6HW9 - chains O and U of the 28 polymer chains in the assembly; structure by X-ray diffraction, 2.80 A resolution.

[Chain O]
Molecule: Proteasome subunit alpha type-2
Source organism: Saccharomyces cerevisiae (strain ATCC 204508 / S288c)
Notes: EC 3.4.25.1
Reference sequence: P23639 (PSA2_YEAST); residues 1-250 here = UniProt positions 1-250
Chain sequence (250 residues; numbered 1 to 250; the number before each row is that of its first residue):
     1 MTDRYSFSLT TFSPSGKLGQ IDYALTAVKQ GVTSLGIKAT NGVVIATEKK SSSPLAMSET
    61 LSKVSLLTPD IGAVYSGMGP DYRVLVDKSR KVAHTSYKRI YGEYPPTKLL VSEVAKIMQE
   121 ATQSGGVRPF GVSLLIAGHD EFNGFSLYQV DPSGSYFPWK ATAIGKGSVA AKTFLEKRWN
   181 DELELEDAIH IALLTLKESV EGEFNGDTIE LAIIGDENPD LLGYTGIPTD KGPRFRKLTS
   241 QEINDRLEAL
Swiss-Prot annotation at these positions:
  - cross-link: Lys108 (Glycyl lysine isopeptide (Lys-Gly) (interchain with G-Cter in ubiquitin))

[Chain U]
Molecule: Proteasome subunit alpha type-1
Source organism: Saccharomyces cerevisiae (strain ATCC 204508 / S288c)
Notes: EC 3.4.25.1
Reference sequence: P21243 (PSA1_YEAST); residues -8 to 243 here correspond to UniProt positions 1-252 (UniProt number = residue number + 9)
Chain sequence (252 residues; each row starts with the number of its first residue; numbers below 1 keep their minus sign (Met-8 is residue -8)):
    -8 MSGAAAASAA GYDRHITIFS PEGRLYQVEY AFKATNQTNI NSLAVRGKDC TVVISQKKVP
    52 DKLLDPTTVS YIFCISRTIG MVVNGPIPDA RNAALRAKAE AAEFRYKYGY DMPCDVLAKR
   112 MANLSQIYTQ RAYMRPLGVI LTFVSVDEEL GPSIYKTDPA GYYVGYKATA TGPKQQEITT
   172 NLENHFKKSK IDHINEESWE KVVEFAITHM IDALGTEFSK NDLEVGVATK DKFFTLSAEN
   232 IEERLVAIAE QD
Unresolved in the structure: -8 to 1, 243

[Chain O / chain U interface]
Contacting residue pairs (65; chain O residue first):
  Asp3(O) - Tyr124(U)
  Tyr5(O) - Ile7(U)
  Tyr5(O) - Ala123(U)  hydrophobic
  Tyr5(O) - Tyr124(U)  hydrophobic
  Leu9(O) - Ile9(U)  hydrophobic
  Leu9(O) - Ala123(U)  hydrophobic
  Gln20(O) - Ile9(U)
  Gln20(O) - Phe10(U)  hydrogen bond (side chain-backbone)
  Tyr23(O) - Phe10(U)  hydrophobic
  Tyr23(O) - Ser11(U)
  Tyr23(O) - Pro12(U)  hydrophobic
  Tyr23(O) - Gly14(U)
  Ala24(O) - Phe10(U)  hydrophobic
  Thr26(O) - Pro12(U)
  Thr26(O) - Glu13(U)
  Ala27(O) - Gly14(U)
  Ser52(O) - Tyr153(U)  hydrogen bond
  Ser53(O) - Thr170(U)
  Pro54(O) - Lys158(U)
  Pro54(O) - Glu174(U)
  Leu55(O) - Tyr157(U)
  Leu55(O) - Lys158(U)  hydrogen bond (backbone-backbone)
  Leu55(O) - Ala159(U)
  Leu55(O) - Thr170(U)
  Leu55(O) - Phe177(U)  hydrophobic
  Ala56(O) - Val155(U)  hydrophobic
  Ala56(O) - Gly156(U)
  Ala56(O) - Tyr157(U)  hydrophobic
  Met57(O) - Arg37(U)
  Met57(O) - Val155(U)
  Met57(O) - Gly156(U)  hydrogen bond (backbone-backbone)
  Met57(O) - Tyr157(U)
  Met57(O) - Lys158(U)
  Thr60(O) - Tyr146(U)
  Thr60(O) - Val155(U)
  Thr60(O) - Gly156(U)  hydrogen bond (side chain-backbone)
  Leu61(O) - Tyr153(U)  hydrophobic
  Leu61(O) - Val155(U)  hydrophobic
  Met78(O) - Phe10(U)  hydrophobic
  Met78(O) - Leu16(U)  hydrophobic
  Pro80(O) - Gln117(U)
  Pro80(O) - Ala151(U)
  Pro80(O) - Gly152(U)
  Pro80(O) - Tyr153(U)
  Asp81(O) - Gln117(U)
  Arg83(O) - Ala113(U)  hydrogen bond (side chain-backbone)
  Arg83(O) - Asn114(U)
  Arg83(O) - Gly152(U)  hydrogen bond (side chain-backbone)
  Arg83(O) - Tyr154(U)
  Val84(O) - Asn114(U)
  Val84(O) - Gln117(U)
  Asp87(O) - Lys110(U)  salt bridge
  Asp87(O) - Asn114(U)
  Gly126(O) - Arg122(U)
  Gly126(O) - Ala123(U)  hydrogen bond (backbone-backbone)
  Val127(O) - Gln121(U)
  Val127(O) - Arg122(U)
  Arg128(O) - Thr8(U)
  Arg128(O) - Phe10(U)
  Arg128(O) - Leu16(U)
  Arg128(O) - Thr120(U)  hydrogen bond (side chain-backbone)
  Arg128(O) - Gln121(U)  hydrogen bond (backbone-backbone)
  Pro129(O) - Phe10(U)
  Phe130(O) - Gln121(U)
  Gly131(O) - Phe10(U)
Interface residues without a listed pair, chain O (30 interface residues in all): Thr2, Ala121
Interface residues without a listed pair, chain U (34 interface residues in all): Thr160, Leu173

[Overview]
The interface between chain O and chain U involves 30 residues on one side and 34 on the other; the contacts
include 10 hydrogen bonds and 1 salt bridge. Polar contacts include Asp87(O)-Lys110(U), Gln20(O)-Phe10(U) and
Ser52(O)-Tyr153(U).
Here chain O is Proteasome subunit alpha type-2 and chain U is Proteasome subunit alpha type-1, both from
Saccharomyces cerevisiae (strain ATCC 204508 / S288c). Entry 6HW9 (Yeast 20S proteasome in complex with 41b)
was determined by X-ray diffraction (same publication as 6HTB, 6HTC, 6HTD, 6HTP, 6HTR, 6HUB and 30 further
entries).
